Entry 7TKI (electron microscopy, 7.10 A resolution (low resolution: residue-level contacts below are approximate; hydrogen-bond / salt-bridge calls are withheld)); this record covers chains 4 and 5 of the 27 polymer chains in the assembly.

== Chain 4 (and 5) ==
Molecule: ATP synthase subunit 9
Source organism: Saccharomyces cerevisiae
Notes: chain 5 of this document is another copy of the same molecule, construct and numbering; everything in this record applies to it too
UniProt: P61829 (ATP9_YEAST); residue numbers follow UniProt; this construct covers 1-76
Amino-acid sequence (76 residues; each row starts with the number of its first residue):
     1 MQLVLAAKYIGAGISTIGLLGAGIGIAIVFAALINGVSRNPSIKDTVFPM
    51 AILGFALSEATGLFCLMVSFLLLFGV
Disordered / not traced: 76
UniProt features mapped onto this chain:
  - site: Glu-59 (Reversibly protonated during proton transport)
  - modified residue: Met-1 (N-formylmethionine)
  - natural variant: Thr-46 (T46L: In strain: DS400/A3 and KL14-4A), Leu-53 (L53F: In strain: DS400/A3, DS401 and 1 more), Leu-57 (L57V: In oligomycin-resistant mutant and cross-resistance to venturicidin), Cys-65 (C65S: In oligomycin-resistant mutant)

== Interface between chain 4 and chain 5 ==
Contacting residue pairs - 9 pairs, chain 4 then chain 5:
  Gly-11(4) / Tyr-9(5)
  Gly-11(4) / Gly-13(5)
  Ile-14(4) / Gly-13(5)
  Ser-15(4) / Gly-13(5)
  Gly-18(4) / Ile-17(5)
  Gly-18(4) / Leu-20(5)
  Gly-21(4) / Leu-20(5)
  Gly-21(4) / Ile-24(5)
  Ser-58(4) / Gly-23(5)
Interface residues without a listed pair, chain 4 (7 interface residues in all): Gly-25
Interface residues without a listed pair, chain 5 (8 interface residues in all): Thr-16, Ala-27

== In short ==
7 residues of chain 4 face 8 of chain 5 across their interface.
Chain 4 and chain 5 are both ATP synthase subunit 9 (Saccharomyces cerevisiae); the structure, Yeast ATP
synthase State 2catalytic(c) with 10 mM ATP backbone model, was determined by electron microscopy, deposited
together with 7TJS, 7TJT, 7TJU, 7TJV, 7TJW, 7TJX and 30 further entries.
